5U1S - chains A and B; structure by X-ray diffraction, 3.00 A resolution.

Chain A:
Name: Separin
From: Saccharomyces cerevisiae
Notes: EC 3.4.22.49; fragment: helical domain and catalytic domain
Reference sequence: Q03018 (ESP1_YEAST); numbering as in UniProt (aligned over 51-1630)
Sequence (1596 residues; each row starts with the number of its first residue):
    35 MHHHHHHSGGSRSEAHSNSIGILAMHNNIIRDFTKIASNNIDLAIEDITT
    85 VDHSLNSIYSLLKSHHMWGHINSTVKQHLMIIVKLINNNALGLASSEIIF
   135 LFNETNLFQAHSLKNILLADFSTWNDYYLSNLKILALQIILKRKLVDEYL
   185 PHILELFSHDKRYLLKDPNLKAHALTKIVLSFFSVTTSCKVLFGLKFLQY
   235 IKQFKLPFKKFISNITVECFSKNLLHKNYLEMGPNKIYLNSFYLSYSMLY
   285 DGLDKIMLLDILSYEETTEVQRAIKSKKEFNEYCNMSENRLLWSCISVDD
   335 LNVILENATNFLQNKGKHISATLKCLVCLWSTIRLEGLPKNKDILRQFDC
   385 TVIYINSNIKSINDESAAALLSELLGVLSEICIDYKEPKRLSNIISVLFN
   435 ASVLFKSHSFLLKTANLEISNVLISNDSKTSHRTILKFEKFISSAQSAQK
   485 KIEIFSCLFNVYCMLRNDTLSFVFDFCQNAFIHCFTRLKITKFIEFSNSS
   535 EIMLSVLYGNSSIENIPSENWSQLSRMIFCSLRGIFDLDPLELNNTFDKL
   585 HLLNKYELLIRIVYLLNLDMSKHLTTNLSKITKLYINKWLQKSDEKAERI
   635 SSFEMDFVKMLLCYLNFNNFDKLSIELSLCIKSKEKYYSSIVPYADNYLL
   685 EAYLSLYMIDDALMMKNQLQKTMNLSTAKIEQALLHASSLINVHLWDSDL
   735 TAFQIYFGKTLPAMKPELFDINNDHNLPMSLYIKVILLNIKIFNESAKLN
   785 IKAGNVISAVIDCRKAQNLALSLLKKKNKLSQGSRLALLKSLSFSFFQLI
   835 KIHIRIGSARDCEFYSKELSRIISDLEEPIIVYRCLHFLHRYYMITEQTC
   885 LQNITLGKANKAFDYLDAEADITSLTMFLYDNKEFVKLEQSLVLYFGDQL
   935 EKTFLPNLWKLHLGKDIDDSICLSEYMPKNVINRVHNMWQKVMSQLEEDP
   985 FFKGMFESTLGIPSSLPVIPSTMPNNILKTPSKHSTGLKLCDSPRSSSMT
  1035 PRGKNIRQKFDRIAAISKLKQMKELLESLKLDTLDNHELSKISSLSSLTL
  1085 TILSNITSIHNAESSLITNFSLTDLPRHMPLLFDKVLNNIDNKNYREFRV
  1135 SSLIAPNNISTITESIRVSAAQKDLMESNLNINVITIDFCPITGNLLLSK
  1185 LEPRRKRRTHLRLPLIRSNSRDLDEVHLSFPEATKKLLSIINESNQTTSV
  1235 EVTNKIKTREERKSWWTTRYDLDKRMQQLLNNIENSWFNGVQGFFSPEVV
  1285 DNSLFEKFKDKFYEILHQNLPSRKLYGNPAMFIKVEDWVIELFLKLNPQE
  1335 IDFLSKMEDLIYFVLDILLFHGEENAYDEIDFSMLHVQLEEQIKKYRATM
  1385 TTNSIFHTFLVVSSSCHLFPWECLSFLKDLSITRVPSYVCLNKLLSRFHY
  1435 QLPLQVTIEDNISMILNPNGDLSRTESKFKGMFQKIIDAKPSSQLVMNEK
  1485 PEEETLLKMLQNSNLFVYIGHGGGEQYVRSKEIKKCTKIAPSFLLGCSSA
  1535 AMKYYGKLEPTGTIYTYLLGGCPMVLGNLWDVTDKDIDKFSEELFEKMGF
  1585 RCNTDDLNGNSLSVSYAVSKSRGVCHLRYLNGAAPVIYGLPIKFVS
Not modelled in the structure: 35-52, 246-247, 311-315, 346-352, 573-581, 1002-1041, 1133-1140, 1201-1209, 1585-1592, 1629-1630
Construct notes: expression tag (35-50)
UniProt features mapped onto this chain:
  - active site: Cys1531
  - mutagenesis: Asp1568 to Asp1570 (Reduces function. Loss of function)
Reported in the primary citation:
  - catalytic residues: Cys1531 (citing earlier work)
  - catalytic residues: His1505

Chain B:
Name: Securin
From: Saccharomyces cerevisiae (strain ATCC 204508 / S288c)
Notes: fragment: separase interaction segment
Reference sequence: P40316 (SECU_YEAST); residue numbers follow UniProt; this construct covers 258-373
Sequence (117 residues; each row starts with the number of its first residue):
   257 MDIEIAPQRQEPLPYVPEGYSPFQQDDIEKLKTFNSPYKLDLEDEDDTPD
   307 KVDLLPLEQIDEEGEKDETECITRNQEEGAALPLLSKNFKEVAAVPTMEL
   357 VYSEEGLDPEELEDLVT
Not modelled in the structure: 299-305, 317-362
Construct notes: initiating methionine (257)
UniProt features mapped onto this chain:
  - modified residue (Phosphoserine): Ser277, Ser292
  - mutagenesis: Ser277 (S277A: Affects phosphorylation and the interaction with ESP1), Ser292 (S292A: Affects phosphorylation and the interaction with ESP1), Thr304 (T304A: No effect)
Reported in the primary citation:
  - post-translational modification sites: Ser277, Ser292 (citing earlier work)

Chain A / chain B interface:
Contacting residue pairs (162):
  Lys110(A) with Val372(B); Thr373(B)
  Leu113(A) with Val372(B), hydrophobic
  Met114(A) with Val372(B), hydrophobic
  Val117(A) with Leu368(B); Val372(B), hydrophobic
  Ile120(A) with Leu368(B), hydrophobic
  Asn121(A) with Pro365(B); Leu368(B); Glu369(B)
  Asn165(A) with Leu371(B)
  Ile168(A) with Leu371(B), hydrophobic
  Leu169(A) with Leu368(B), hydrophobic; Leu371(B), hydrophobic; Val372(B), hydrophobic
  Gln172(A) with Leu363(B), hydrogen bond (side chain-backbone); Leu368(B)
  Lys205(A) with Asp370(B), salt bridge; Leu371(B)
  His207(A) with Glu367(B), salt bridge
  Ala208(A) with Leu363(B)
  Lys211(A) with Leu363(B); Glu367(B), salt bridge
  Ile212(A) with Leu363(B), hydrophobic
  Arg380(A) with Ile316(B)
  Asp383(A) with Ile316(B)
  Ile387(A) with Leu313(B), hydrophobic
  Asn390(A) with Leu313(B)
  Lys423(A) with Glu314(B); Ile316(B)
  Arg424(A) with Ile316(B)
  Asn427(A) with Leu313(B); Glu314(B), hydrogen bond (side chain-backbone)
  Ser430(A) with Leu311(B); Pro312(B); Leu313(B)
  Phe433(A) with Asp309(B); Leu311(B), hydrophobic
  Asn434(A) with Leu310(B); Leu311(B), hydrogen bond (side chain-backbone)
  Val437(A) with Val308(B), hydrophobic; Leu310(B), hydrophobic
  Lys474(A) with Asp309(B), hydrogen bond (side chain-backbone); Leu311(B)
  Ser477(A) with Asp306(B); Val308(B)
  Ile516(A) with Leu296(B), hydrophobic
  Arg521(A) with Asp306(B), salt bridge
  Asn544(A) with Tyr294(B), hydrogen bond (side chain-backbone); Leu296(B)
  Ser545(A) with Lys295(B), hydrogen bond (backbone-side chain)
  Ser565(A) with Ser292(B); Tyr294(B)
  Leu566(A) with Ser292(B), hydrogen bond (backbone-side chain); Tyr294(B)
  Arg567(A) with Ser292(B)
  Gly568(A) with Ser292(B)
  Val597(A) with Tyr294(B)
  Asn601(A) with Pro293(B); Tyr294(B)
  Met604(A) with Phe290(B), hydrophobic
  Ser605(A) with Phe290(B)
  His607(A) with Lys288(B)
  Phe637(A) with Tyr294(B)
  Asp640(A) with Tyr294(B)
  Phe641(A) with Tyr294(B)
  Met644(A) with Pro293(B), hydrophobic
  Pro762(A) with Asp297(B)
  Ser764(A) with Asp297(B), hydrogen bond
  Arg798(A) with Glu274(B), hydrogen bond (side chain-backbone); Gly275(B), hydrogen bond (side chain-backbone); Tyr276(B)
  Gln801(A) with Tyr276(B)
  Leu805(A) with Ser277(B); Phe279(B), hydrophobic; Asp283(B)
  Leu808(A) with Phe279(B), hydrophobic; Asp283(B); Lys286(B), hydrogen bond (backbone-side chain)
  Lys809(A) with Asp283(B), salt bridge
  Lys811(A) with Lys286(B)
  Lys813(A) with Asn291(B)
  Leu814(A) with Lys286(B); Asn291(B), hydrogen bond (backbone-side chain)
  Gln816(A) with Phe290(B); Asn291(B)
  Arg819(A) with Lys286(B); Leu287(B), hydrogen bond (side chain-backbone); Lys288(B); Thr289(B), hydrogen bond (side chain-backbone)
  Leu822(A) with Leu287(B), hydrophobic
  Leu823(A) with Leu287(B)
  Leu826(A) with Phe279(B), hydrophobic; Leu287(B), hydrophobic
  Phe830(A) with Tyr276(B); Phe279(B), hydrophobic
  Arg844(A) with Tyr271(B)
  Asp845(A) with Tyr271(B), hydrogen bond; Pro273(B)
  Phe848(A) with Tyr271(B); Val272(B), hydrophobic; Pro273(B); Tyr276(B), hydrophobic
  Tyr849(A) with Pro273(B)
  Glu852(A) with Tyr276(B), hydrogen bond; Pro278(B)
  Arg855(A) with Phe279(B), hydrogen bond (side chain-backbone)
  Asp859(A) with Gln281(B), hydrogen bond; Lys288(B), hydrogen bond (backbone-side chain)
  Asn1126(A) with Glu274(B), hydrogen bond; Gly275(B)
  Tyr1129(A) with Glu274(B)
  Arg1130(A) with Gly275(B), hydrogen bond (side chain-backbone); Ser277(B), hydrogen bond
  Asn1229(A) with Arg265(B), hydrogen bond (backbone-side chain)
  Gln1230(A) with Arg265(B)
  Thr1232(A) with Ala262(B)
  Ser1233(A) with Arg265(B)
  Val1234(A) with Ala262(B); Gln264(B)
  Thr1237(A) with Ile261(B)
  Ile1240(A) with Ile259(B), hydrophobic
  Arg1246(A) with Met257(B); Ile259(B)
  Trp1249(A) with Ile259(B), hydrophobic; Glu260(B)
  Trp1250(A) with Met257(B); Asp258(B), hydrogen bond (side chain-backbone); Ile259(B); Glu260(B)
  Asn1453(A) with Gln266(B), hydrogen bond
  Asp1455(A) with Gln264(B), hydrogen bond (side chain-backbone)
  Leu1456(A) with Pro263(B)
  Arg1458(A) with Ile261(B)
  Gly1504(A) with Pro263(B)
  His1505(A) with Pro263(B); Gln264(B); Arg265(B); Gln266(B)
  Glu1509(A) with Pro268(B); Leu269(B), hydrogen bond (backbone-backbone)
  Gln1510(A) with Gln266(B); Glu267(B); Pro268(B); Leu269(B)
  Tyr1511(A) with Gln266(B); Leu269(B)
  Val1512(A) with Leu269(B)
  Arg1513(A) with Leu269(B)
  Lys1515(A) with Tyr271(B); Glu274(B)
  Lys1519(A) with Glu274(B), salt bridge
  Cys1531(A) with Pro263(B)
  Asp1565(A) with Arg265(B), salt bridge
  Val1566(A) with Ala262(B)
  Thr1567(A) with Glu260(B), hydrogen bond; Ile261(B)
  Asp1568(A) with Glu260(B); Ile261(B), hydrogen bond (backbone-backbone)
  Lys1569(A) with Asp258(B); Glu260(B), hydrogen bond (backbone-side chain)
  Asp1570(A) with Glu260(B), hydrogen bond (backbone-side chain)
Interface residues without a listed pair, chain A (118 interface residues in all): Lys118, Lys176, Val386, Val431, Leu438, Lys471, Ser478, Gln512, Phe515, Phe570, Met763, Lys810, Ile856, Leu860, Asn1122, Tyr1254, Asn1615
Interface residues without a listed pair, chain B (59 interface residues in all): Pro270, Gln280, Ile284, Gln315, Asp364
From the paper, about this interface:
  - pairs named by the authors: Arg1130(A)-Ser277(B), Trp1249(A)-Ile259(B) (hydrophobic contact), Trp1250(A)-Ile259(B) (hydrophobic contact)
  - interface residues, chain B: Asp258(B), Glu260(B), Ile261(B), Gln264(B), Tyr271(B), Phe290(B), Asp306(B), Pro365(B)

Summary:
The interface between chain A and chain B involves 118 residues on one side and 59 on the other; the contacts
include 31 hydrogen bonds and 7 salt bridges. Polar contacts include Lys205(A)-Asp370(B), His207(A)-Glu367(B)
and Lys211(A)-Glu367(B). The paper describes a contact between Arg1130(A) and Ser277(B); hydrophobic contacts
between Trp1249(A) and Ile259(B) and Trp1250(A) and Ile259(B). From the paper: catalytic residues Cys1531(A)
and His1505(A); interface residues Asp258(B), Glu260(B) and Ile261(B) among others.
Here chain A is Separin (Saccharomyces cerevisiae) and chain B is Securin (Saccharomyces cerevisiae (strain
ATCC 204508 / S288c)). Entry 5U1S (Crystal structure of the Saccharomyces cerevisiae separase-securin complex
at 3.0 angstrom resolution) was determined by X-ray diffraction together with 5U1T from the same study.
